8RKV - chains 3 and U of the 10 polymer chains in the assembly; structure by electron microscopy, 3.11 A resolution.

[Chain 3]
Molecule: Target strand - LE
Sequence (133 nucleotides; row label = number of the first residue in the row):
     1 AATTAAATAG TCACAATGAC ATTAATCTGT CACCGACGAC AGATAATTTG TCACTGTACA
    61 CTACGCCTTT TGTGGAGATG TCTAATATCT ACGTTTTAAC AGTGGCCTTA TTAAATGACT
   121 TCTCAACCTT CAC
Not modelled in the structure: 1-35, 82-133

[Chain U]
Name: TnsB
Source organism: Scytonema hofmannii
UniProt: A0A979HMQ2 (A0A979HMQ2_9CYAN); residue numbers follow UniProt; this construct covers 2-584
Amino-acid sequence (584 residues; each row starts with the number of its first residue):
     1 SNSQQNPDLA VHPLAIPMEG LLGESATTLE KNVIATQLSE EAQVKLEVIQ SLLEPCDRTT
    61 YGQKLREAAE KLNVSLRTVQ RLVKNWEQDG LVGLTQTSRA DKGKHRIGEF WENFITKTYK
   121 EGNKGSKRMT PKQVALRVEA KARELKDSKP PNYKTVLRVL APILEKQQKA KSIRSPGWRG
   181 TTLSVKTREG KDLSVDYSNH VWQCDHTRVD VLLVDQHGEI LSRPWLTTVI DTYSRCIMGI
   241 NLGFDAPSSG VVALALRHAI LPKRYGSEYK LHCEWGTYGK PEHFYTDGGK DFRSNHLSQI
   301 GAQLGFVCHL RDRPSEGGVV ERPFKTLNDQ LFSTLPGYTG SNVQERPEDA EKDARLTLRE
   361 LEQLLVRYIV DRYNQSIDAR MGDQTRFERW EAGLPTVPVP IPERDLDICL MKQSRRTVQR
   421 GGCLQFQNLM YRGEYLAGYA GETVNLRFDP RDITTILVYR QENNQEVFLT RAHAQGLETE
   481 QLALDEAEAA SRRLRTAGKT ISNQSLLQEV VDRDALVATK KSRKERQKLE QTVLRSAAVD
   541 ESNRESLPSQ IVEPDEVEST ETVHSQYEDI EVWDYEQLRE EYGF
Not modelled in the structure: 1-195, 288-294, 312-320, 340-353, 525-584
Sequence notes: expression tag (1)

[Interface between chain 3 and chain U]
Pairs across the interface - 11 pairs, chain 3 then chain U:
  DC52(3) - Arg495(U)  salt bridge to the phosphate
  DA53(3) - Asn428(U)  hydrogen bond to the phosphate
  DC54(3) - Arg416(U)  salt bridge to the phosphate
  DC54(3) - Gln425(U)  hydrogen bond to the phosphate
  DC54(3) - Phe426(U)  phosphate contact
  DC54(3) - Gln427(U)  hydrogen bond to the phosphate
  DC54(3) - Asn428(U)  hydrogen bond to the phosphate
  DT55(3) - Arg416(U)  phosphate contact
  DT55(3) - Thr417(U)  hydrogen bond to the phosphate
  DT55(3) - Gln419(U)  phosphate contact
  DG56(3) - Thr417(U)  phosphate contact
Also at the interface, not in a pair above, chain U (11 interface residues in all): Glu488, Ser491, Lys499

[In short]
5 residues of chain 3 face 11 of chain U across their interface; the contacts include 5 hydrogen bonds and 2
salt bridges. Polar contacts include DA53(3)-Asn428(U), DC54(3)-Gln425(U) and DC54(3)-Gln427(U).
Here chain 3 is Target strand - LE and chain U is TnsB (Scytonema hofmannii). Entry 8RKV (Conformational
Landscape of the Type V-K CRISPR-associated TransposonIntegration Assembly CAST V-K TnsB domain
local-refinement map) was determined by electron microscopy, deposited together with 8RDU, 8RKT, 8RKU, 8AXA
and 8AXB.
